PDB entry 7UO4 | electron microscopy, 3.38 A resolution | chains A and D of the 6 polymer chains in the assembly

== Chain A ==
Protein: RNA-directed RNA polymerase
Organism: Severe acute respiratory syndrome coronavirus 2
Notes: EC 2.7.7.48
UniProtKB: P0DTD1 (R1AB_SARS2); residues 1-932 here correspond to UniProt positions 4393-5324 (UniProt number = residue number + 4392)
Amino-acid sequence (932 residues; each row starts with the number of its first residue):
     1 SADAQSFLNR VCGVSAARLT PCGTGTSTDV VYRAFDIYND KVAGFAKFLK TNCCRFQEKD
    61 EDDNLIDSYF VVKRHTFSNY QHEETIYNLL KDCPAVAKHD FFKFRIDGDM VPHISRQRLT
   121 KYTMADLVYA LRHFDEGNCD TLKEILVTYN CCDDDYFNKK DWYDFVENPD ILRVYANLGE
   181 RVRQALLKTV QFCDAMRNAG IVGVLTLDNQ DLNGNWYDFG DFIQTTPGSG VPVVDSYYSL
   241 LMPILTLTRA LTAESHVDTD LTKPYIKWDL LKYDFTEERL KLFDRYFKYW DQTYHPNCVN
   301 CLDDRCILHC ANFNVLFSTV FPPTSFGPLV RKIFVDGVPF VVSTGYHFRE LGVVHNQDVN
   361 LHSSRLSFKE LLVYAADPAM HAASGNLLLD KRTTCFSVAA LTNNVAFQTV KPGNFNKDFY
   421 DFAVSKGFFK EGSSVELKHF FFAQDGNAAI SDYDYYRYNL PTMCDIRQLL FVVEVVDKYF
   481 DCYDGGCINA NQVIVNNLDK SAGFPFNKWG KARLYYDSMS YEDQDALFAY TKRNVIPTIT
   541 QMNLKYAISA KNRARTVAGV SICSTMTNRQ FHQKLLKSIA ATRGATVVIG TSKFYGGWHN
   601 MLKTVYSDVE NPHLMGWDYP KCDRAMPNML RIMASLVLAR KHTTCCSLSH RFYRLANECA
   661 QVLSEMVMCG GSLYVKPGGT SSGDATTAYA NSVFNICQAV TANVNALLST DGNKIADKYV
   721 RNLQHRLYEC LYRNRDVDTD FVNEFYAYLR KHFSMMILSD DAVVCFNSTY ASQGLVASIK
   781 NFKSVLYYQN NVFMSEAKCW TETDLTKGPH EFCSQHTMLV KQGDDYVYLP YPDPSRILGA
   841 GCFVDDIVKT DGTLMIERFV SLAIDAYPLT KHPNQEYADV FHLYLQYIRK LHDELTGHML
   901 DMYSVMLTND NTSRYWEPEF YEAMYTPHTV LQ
Not modelled in the structure: 1-2, 930-932
Ion coordination: Zn2+ site 1: H295, C301, C306, C310; Zn2+ site 2: C487, H642, C645, C646; Mg2+: D618, Y619, D760 (together with Remdesivir triphosphate)
Ligand contacts: Remdesivir triphosphate (NWX; [[(2R,3S,4R,5R)-5-(4-azanylpyrrolo[2,1-f][1,2,4]triazin-7-yl)-5-cyano-3,4-bis(oxidanyl)oxolan-2-yl]methoxy-oxidanyl-phosphoryl] phosphono hydrogen phosphate): K545, K551, R553, R555, V557, D618, Y619, P620, K621, C622, D623, S682, T687, A688, N691, S759, D760, K798
What the authors report for this chain:
  - binding site for Remdesivir triphosphate: K551, R555, T687, N691, S759
  - specificity-determining residues: S759
  - mutagenesis - S759A: decreased catalytic activity on RDV-TP
  - mutagenesis - T687A, N691A: decreased catalytic activity on ATP or RDV-TP
  - conformationally variable residues (side-chain flip): R555

== Chain D ==
Protein: Non-structural protein 8
Organism: Severe acute respiratory syndrome coronavirus 2
UniProtKB: P0DTD1 (R1AB_SARS2); residues 1-198 here correspond to UniProt positions 3943-4140 (UniProt number = residue number + 3942)
Amino-acid sequence (198 residues; row label = number of the first residue in the row):
     1 AIASEFSSLP SYAAFATAQE AYEQAVANGD SEVVLKKLKK SLNVAKSEFD RDAAMQRKLE
    61 KMADQAMTQM YKQARSEDKR AKVTSAMQTM LFTMLRKLDN DALNNIINNA RDGCVPLNII
   121 PLTTAAKLMV VIPDYNTYKN TCDGTTFTYA SALWEIQQVV DADSKIVQLS EISMDNSPNL
   181 AWPLIVTALR ANSAVKLQ
Not modelled in the structure: 1-5, 193-198

== How chain A and chain D interact ==
Pairs across the interface (23; chain A residue first):
  N414(A) - M87(D)
  F415(A) - M90(D)  hydrophobic
  F415(A) - M94(D)  hydrophobic
  K417(A) - M90(D)
  K417(A) - M94(D)
  D846(A) - R80(D)  salt bridge
  I847(A) - K79(D)
  I847(A) - V83(D)  hydrophobic
  V848(A) - S76(D)
  V848(A) - R80(D)
  T850(A) - K79(D)
  D851(A) - R75(D)  salt bridge
  D851(A) - K79(D)
  T853(A) - Y71(D)
  L854(A) - K72(D)
  L895(A) - Y71(D)  hydrophobic
  H898(A) - R75(D)  hydrogen bond
  M899(A) - M67(D)
  M899(A) - T68(D)
  M902(A) - Y71(D)  hydrophobic
  Y903(A) - M70(D)  hydrophobic
  Y903(A) - Y71(D)  hydrophobic
  L907(A) - D64(D)
Also at the interface, not in a pair above, chain A (18 interface residues in all): V905, T908
Also at the interface, not in a pair above, chain D (16 interface residues in all): A74, T93

== Summary ==
18 residues of chain A and 16 residues of chain D are in contact, with 1 hydrogen bond and 2 salt bridges.
Among the polar pairs are D846(A)-R80(D), D851(A)-R75(D) and H898(A)-R75(D). From the paper: a binding site
for Remdesivir triphosphate at K551(A), R555(A) and T687(A) among others; T687A and N691A of chain A reduce
catalytic activity on ATP or RDV-TP.
Chain A is RNA-directed RNA polymerase and chain D is Non-structural protein 8, both from Severe acute
respiratory syndrome coronavirus 2; the structure, SARS-CoV-2 replication-transcription complex bound to
Remdesivir triphosphate, in a pre-catalytic state, was determined by electron microscopy (same publication as
7UO7, 7UO9 and 7UOE).
